5OQJ - chains A and M of the 31 polymer chains in the assembly; structure by electron microscopy, 4.70 A resolution (low resolution: residue-level contacts below are approximate; hydrogen-bond / salt-bridge calls are withheld).

Chain A:
Protein: DNA-directed RNA polymerase II subunit RPB1
From: Saccharomyces cerevisiae (strain ATCC 204508 / S288c)
Notes: EC 2.7.7.6
UniProt: P04050 (RPB1_YEAST); residues 1-1733 here = UniProt positions 1-1733
Amino-acid sequence (1733 residues; row label = number of the first residue in the row):
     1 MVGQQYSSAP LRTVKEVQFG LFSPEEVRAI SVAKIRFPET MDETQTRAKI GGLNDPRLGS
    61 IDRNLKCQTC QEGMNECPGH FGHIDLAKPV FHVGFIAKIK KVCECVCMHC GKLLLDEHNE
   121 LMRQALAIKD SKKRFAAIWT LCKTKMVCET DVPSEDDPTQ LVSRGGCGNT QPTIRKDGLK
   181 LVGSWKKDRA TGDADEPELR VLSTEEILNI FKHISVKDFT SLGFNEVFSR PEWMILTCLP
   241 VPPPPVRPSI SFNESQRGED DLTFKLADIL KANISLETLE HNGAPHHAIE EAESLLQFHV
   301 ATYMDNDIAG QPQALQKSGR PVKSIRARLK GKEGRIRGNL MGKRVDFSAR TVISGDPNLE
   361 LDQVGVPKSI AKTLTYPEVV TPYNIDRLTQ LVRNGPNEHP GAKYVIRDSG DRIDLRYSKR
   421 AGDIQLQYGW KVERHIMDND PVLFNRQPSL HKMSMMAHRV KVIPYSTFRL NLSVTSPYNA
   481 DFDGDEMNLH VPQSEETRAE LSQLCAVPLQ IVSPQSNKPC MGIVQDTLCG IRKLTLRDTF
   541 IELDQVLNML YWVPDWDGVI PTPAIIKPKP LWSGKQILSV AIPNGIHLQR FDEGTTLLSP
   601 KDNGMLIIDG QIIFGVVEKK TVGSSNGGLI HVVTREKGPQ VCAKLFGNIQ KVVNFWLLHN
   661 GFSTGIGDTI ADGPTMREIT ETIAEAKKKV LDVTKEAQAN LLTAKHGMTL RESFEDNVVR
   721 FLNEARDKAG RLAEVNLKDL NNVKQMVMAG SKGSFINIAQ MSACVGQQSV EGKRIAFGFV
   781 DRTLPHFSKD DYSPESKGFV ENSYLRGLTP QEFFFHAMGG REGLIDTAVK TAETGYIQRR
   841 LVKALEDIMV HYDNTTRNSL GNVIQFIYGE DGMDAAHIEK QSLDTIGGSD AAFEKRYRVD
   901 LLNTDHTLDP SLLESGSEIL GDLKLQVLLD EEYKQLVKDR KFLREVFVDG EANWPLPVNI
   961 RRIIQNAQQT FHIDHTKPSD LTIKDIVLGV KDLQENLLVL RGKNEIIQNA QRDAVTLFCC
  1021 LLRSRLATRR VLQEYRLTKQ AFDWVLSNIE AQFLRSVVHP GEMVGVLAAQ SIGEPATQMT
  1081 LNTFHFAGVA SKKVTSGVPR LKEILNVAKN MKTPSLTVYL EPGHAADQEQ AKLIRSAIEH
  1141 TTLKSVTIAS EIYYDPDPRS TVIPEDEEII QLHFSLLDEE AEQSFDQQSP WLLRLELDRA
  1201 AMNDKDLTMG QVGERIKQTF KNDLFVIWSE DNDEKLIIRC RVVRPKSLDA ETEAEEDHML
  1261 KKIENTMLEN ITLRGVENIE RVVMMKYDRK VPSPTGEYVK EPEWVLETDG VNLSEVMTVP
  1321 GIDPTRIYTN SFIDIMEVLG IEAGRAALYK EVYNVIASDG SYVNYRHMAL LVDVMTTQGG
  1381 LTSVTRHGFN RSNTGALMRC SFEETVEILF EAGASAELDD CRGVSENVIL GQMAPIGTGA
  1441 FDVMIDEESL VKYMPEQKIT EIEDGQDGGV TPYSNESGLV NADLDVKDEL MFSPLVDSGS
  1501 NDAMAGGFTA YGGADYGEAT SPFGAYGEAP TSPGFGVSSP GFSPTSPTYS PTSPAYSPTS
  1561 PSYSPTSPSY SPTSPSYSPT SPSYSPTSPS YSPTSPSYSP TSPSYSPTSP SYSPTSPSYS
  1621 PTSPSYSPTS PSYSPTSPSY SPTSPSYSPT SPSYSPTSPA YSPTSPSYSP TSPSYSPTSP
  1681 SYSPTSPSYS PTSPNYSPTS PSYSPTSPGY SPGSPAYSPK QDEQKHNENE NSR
Unresolved in the structure: 1-2, 155-163, 188-196, 1080-1092, 1176-1186, 1244-1253, 1453-1733
Ion coordination: Zn2+ site 1: Cys67, Cys70, Cys77, His80; Zn2+ site 2: Cys107, Cys110, Cys148, Cys167; Mg2+: Asp481, Asp485

Chain M:
Protein: Transcription initiation factor IIB
From: Saccharomyces cerevisiae (strain ATCC 204508 / S288c)
UniProt: P29055 (TF2B_YEAST); residues 1-345 here = UniProt positions 1-345
Amino-acid sequence (345 residues; each row starts with the number of its first residue):
     1 MMTRESIDKR AGRRGPNLNI VLTCPECKVY PPKIVERFSE GDVVCALCGL VLSDKLVDTR
    61 SEWRTFSNDD HNGDDPSRVG EASNPLLDGN NLSTRIGKGE TTDMRFTKEL NKAQGKNVMD
   121 KKDNEVQAAF AKITMLCDAA ELPKIVKDCA KEAYKLCHDE KTLKGKSMES IMAASILIGC
   181 RRAEVARTFK EIQSLIHVKT KEFGKTLNIM KNILRGKSED GFLKIDTDNM SGAQNLTYIP
   241 RFCSHLGLPM QVTTSAEYTA KKCKEIKEIA GKSPITIAVV SIYLNILLFQ IPITAAKVGQ
   301 TLQVTEGTIK SGYKILYEHR DKLVDPQLIA NGVVSLDNLP GVEKK
Unresolved in the structure: 1-15, 67-83, 219-233, 327-345
Ion coordination: Zn2+: Cys24, Cys27, Cys45, Cys48

Interface between chain A and chain M:
Residue-residue contacts (94):
  Glu39(A) - Asn90(M)
  Glu39(A) - Asn91(M)
  Thr40(A) - Asn90(M)
  Thr40(A) - Leu92(M)
  Met41(A) - Asn90(M)
  Asp42(A) - Asn90(M)
  Gln45(A) - Pro85(M)
  Gln45(A) - Gly89(M)
  Gln45(A) - Asn90(M)
  Leu53(A) - Leu92(M)
  Arg63(A) - Ile20(M)
  Arg63(A) - Leu56(M)
  Arg63(A) - Val57(M)
  Asn64(A) - Leu18(M)
  Asn64(A) - Asn19(M)
  Asn64(A) - Ile20(M)
  Leu65(A) - Ile20(M)
  Lys66(A) - Leu18(M)
  Lys66(A) - Ile20(M)
  Gln68(A) - Leu18(M)
  Glu72(A) - Ile20(M)
  Met74(A) - Val57(M)
  Asn75(A) - Lys55(M)
  Gly178(A) - Phe106(M)
  Ser249(A) - Glu62(M)
  Ile250(A) - Thr59(M)
  Ile250(A) - Glu62(M)
  Ile250(A) - Phe66(M)
  Phe252(A) - Trp63(M)
  Ser255(A) - Pro85(M)
  Gln256(A) - Trp63(M)
  Gln256(A) - Asn84(M)
  Arg257(A) - Pro85(M)
  Gly258(A) - Phe66(M)
  Glu259(A) - Phe66(M)
  Glu259(A) - Leu92(M)
  Thr263(A) - Leu92(M)
  Phe264(A) - Leu92(M)
  Phe264(A) - Ser93(M)
  Phe264(A) - Thr94(M)
  Ala267(A) - Leu92(M)
  Asp268(A) - Thr94(M)
  Lys271(A) - Leu92(M)
  Ser275(A) - Asn117(M)
  Ser275(A) - Asp120(M)
  Glu291(A) - Lys112(M)
  Glu291(A) - Ala113(M)
  Glu291(A) - Lys116(M)
  Ser294(A) - Leu110(M)
  Leu295(A) - Ile96(M)
  Leu295(A) - Ala113(M)
  Leu295(A) - Asn117(M)
  Phe298(A) - Ile96(M)
  Phe298(A) - Leu110(M)
  His299(A) - Ile96(M)
  Ala309(A) - Thr101(M)
  Gly310(A) - Thr101(M)
  Gly310(A) - Thr102(M)
  Gly310(A) - Phe106(M)
  Gln311(A) - Thr101(M)
  Gln311(A) - Thr102(M)
  Gln311(A) - Phe106(M)
  Pro312(A) - Gly97(M)
  Pro312(A) - Gly99(M)
  Pro312(A) - Thr102(M)
  Pro312(A) - Phe106(M)
  Pro312(A) - Thr107(M)
  Pro312(A) - Leu110(M)
  Gln313(A) - Gly97(M)
  Gln313(A) - Gly99(M)
  Ala314(A) - Arg95(M)
  Leu315(A) - Thr94(M)
  Leu315(A) - Arg95(M)
  Gln316(A) - Arg95(M)
  Lys317(A) - Ser93(M)
  Lys317(A) - Arg95(M)
  Gly319(A) - Arg95(M)
  Arg320(A) - Thr65(M)
  Arg320(A) - Phe66(M)
  Val322(A) - Thr94(M)
  Tyr404(A) - Glu40(M)
  Arg407(A) - Glu26(M)
  Asp411(A) - Leu50(M)
  Arg412(A) - Asp42(M)
  Arg412(A) - Leu50(M)
  Arg412(A) - Val51(M)
  Arg412(A) - Asp54(M)
  Ile413(A) - Leu50(M)
  Asp414(A) - Gly49(M)
  Arg416(A) - Arg37(M)
  Tyr417(A) - Val35(M)
  Tyr417(A) - Leu47(M)
  Tyr417(A) - Gly49(M)
  Arg420(A) - Ala46(M)
Other interface residues (no listed pair), chain A (61 interface residues in all): Pro38, Glu43, Asp177, Asp260, Leu279, Ile308
Other interface residues (no listed pair), chain M (53 interface residues in all): Pro16, Cys45, Cys48, Leu86, Lys98, Glu100, Asp103, Arg105, Gln114

Overview:
61 residues of chain A face 53 of chain M across their interface. Cys67(A), Cys70(A), Cys77(A) and His80(A)
form the Zn2+ site 1. Cys107(A), Cys110(A), Cys148(A) and Cys167(A) form the Zn2+ site 2.
Here chain A is DNA-directed RNA polymerase II subunit RPB1 and chain M is Transcription initiation factor
IIB, both from Saccharomyces cerevisiae (strain ATCC 204508 / S288c). Entry 5OQJ (Structure of yeast
transcription pre-initiation complex with tfiih) was determined by electron microscopy, deposited together
with 5OQM.
